PDB entry 6ZY4 | electron microscopy, 4.10 A resolution (low resolution: residue-level contacts below are approximate; hydrogen-bond / salt-bridge calls are withheld) | chains I and J of the 12 polymer chains in the assembly

== Chain I (and J) ==
Molecule: YrbD protein
From: Escherichia coli B185
Notes: chain J of this document is another copy of the same molecule, construct and numbering; everything in this record applies to it too
UniProtKB: D6IEA5 (D6IEA5_ECOLX); residue numbers follow UniProt; this construct covers 1-183
Chain sequence (183 residues; row label = number of the first residue in the row):
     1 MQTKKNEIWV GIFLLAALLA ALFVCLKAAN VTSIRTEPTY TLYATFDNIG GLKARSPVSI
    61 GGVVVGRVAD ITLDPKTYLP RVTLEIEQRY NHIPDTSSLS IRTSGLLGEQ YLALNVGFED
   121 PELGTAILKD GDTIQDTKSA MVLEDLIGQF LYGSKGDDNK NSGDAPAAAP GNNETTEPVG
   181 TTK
Not modelled in the structure: 1-2, 29-36, 118-125, 153-183 (chain J: 1, 32-37, 117-125, 153-183)
Reported in the primary citation:
  - mutagenesis - L143E, I147E, Y152E: decreased growth in response to chlorpromazine
  - mutagenesis - I147E: decreased stability in response to SDS
  - mutagenesis - F150E: unchanged growth in response to cellular survivability

== Chain I / chain J interface ==
Residue-residue contacts (21):
  Gly-61(I) with Asp-47(J); Asn-48(J); Ile-49(J)
  Gly-62(I) with Ile-49(J); Gly-50(J)
  Val-63(I) with Leu-73(J)
  Arg-89(I) with Leu-73(J); Pro-75(J)
  Tyr-90(I) with Leu-73(J); Tyr-78(J)
  Asn-91(I) with Tyr-78(J)
  His-92(I) with Tyr-78(J)
  Ile-93(I) with Tyr-78(J)
  Arg-102(I) with Val-142(J); Glu-144(J)
  Gly-105(I) with Leu-143(J)
  Leu-106(I) with Leu-106(J); Leu-143(J)
  Leu-107(I) with Leu-107(J)
  Met-141(I) with Tyr-152(J)
  Gln-149(I) with Leu-151(J)
Other interface residues (no listed pair), chain I (17 interface residues in all): Tyr-111, Val-116, Phe-150
Other interface residues (no listed pair), chain J (17 interface residues in all): Pro-80, Asp-145, Phe-150

== Summary ==
Chain I and chain J each contribute 17 residues to their interface. The paper reports that L143E, I147E and
Y152E of chain I reduce growth in response to chlorpromazine; I147E of chain I reduces stability in response
to SDS.
Chain I and chain J are both YrbD protein (Escherichia coli B185); the structure, Cryo-EM structure of MlaFEDB
in complex with ADP, was determined by electron microscopy (same publication as 6ZY2, 6ZY3 and 6ZY9).
